6CUU - chains A and B of the 8 polymer chains in the assembly; structure by X-ray diffraction, 2.99 A resolution.

== Chain A (and B) ==
Molecule: DNA-directed RNA polymerase subunit alpha
Source organism: Thermus thermophilus (strain HB27 / ATCC BAA-163 / DSM 7039)
Notes: EC 2.7.7.6; chain B of this document is another copy of the same molecule, construct and numbering; everything in this record applies to it too
UniProt: Q72I32 (RPOA_THET2); residue numbers follow UniProt; this construct covers 1-315
Sequence (315 residues; numbered 1 to 315; the number before each row is that of its first residue):
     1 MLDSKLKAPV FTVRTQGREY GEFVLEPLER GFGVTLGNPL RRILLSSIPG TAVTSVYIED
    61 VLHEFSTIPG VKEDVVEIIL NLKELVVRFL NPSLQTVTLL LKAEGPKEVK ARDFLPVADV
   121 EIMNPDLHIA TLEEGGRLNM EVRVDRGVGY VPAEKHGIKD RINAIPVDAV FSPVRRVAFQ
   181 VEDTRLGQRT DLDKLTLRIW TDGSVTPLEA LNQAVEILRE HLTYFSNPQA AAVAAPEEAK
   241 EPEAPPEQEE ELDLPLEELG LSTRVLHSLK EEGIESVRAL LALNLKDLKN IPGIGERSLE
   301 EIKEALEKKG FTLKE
Not modelled in the structure: 1-3, 231-315 (chain B: 1-5, 229-315)

== Chain A / chain B interface ==
Residue-residue contacts (52; chain A residue first):
  Ala-8(A) with Tyr-224(B), hydrophobic
  Pro-9(A) with Tyr-224(B)
  Phe-11(A) with Tyr-224(B); Phe-225(B); Asn-227(B); Pro-228(B)
  Val-13(A) with Pro-228(B), hydrophobic
  Leu-25(A) with Tyr-224(B); Phe-225(B), hydrophobic
  Leu-28(A) with His-221(B)
  Gly-31(A) with Arg-42(B), hydrogen bond (backbone-side chain)
  Phe-32(A) with Ile-43(B), hydrophobic; Ser-47(B); Ile-217(B), hydrophobic; His-221(B)
  Val-34(A) with Arg-42(B)
  Thr-35(A) with Pro-39(B); Arg-42(B), hydrogen bond
  Leu-36(A) with His-221(B)
  Pro-39(A) with Thr-35(B); Pro-39(B), hydrophobic
  Leu-40(A) with Phe-225(B), hydrophobic
  Arg-42(A) with Gly-31(B), hydrogen bond (side chain-backbone); Val-34(B); Thr-35(B), hydrogen bond
  Ile-43(A) with Phe-32(B), hydrophobic
  Ser-47(A) with Phe-32(B)
  Val-215(A) with Leu-222(B), hydrophobic; Phe-225(B), hydrophobic
  Ile-217(A) with Phe-32(B), hydrophobic
  Leu-218(A) with Leu-36(B), hydrophobic; Leu-222(B)
  Arg-219(A) with Leu-222(B)
  His-221(A) with Phe-32(B)
  Leu-222(A) with Val-215(B); Leu-218(B), hydrophobic; Arg-219(B)
  Tyr-224(A) with Pro-9(B), hydrophobic; Phe-11(B)
  Phe-225(A) with Phe-11(B), hydrophobic; Leu-25(B), hydrophobic; Leu-40(B), hydrophobic; Leu-211(B), hydrophobic; Val-215(B), hydrophobic
  Asn-227(A) with Phe-11(B)
  Pro-228(A) with Phe-11(B), hydrophobic; Val-13(B), hydrophobic
  Gln-229(A) with Phe-11(B), hydrogen bond (backbone-backbone); Thr-12(B); Val-13(B), hydrogen bond (backbone-backbone)
  Ala-230(A) with Thr-12(B); Val-13(B)
Also at the interface, not in a pair above, chain A (29 interface residues in all): Leu-211
Also at the interface, not in a pair above, chain B (31 interface residues in all): Ala-8, Leu-28, Ser-46, Asn-212, Ser-226

== Summary ==
29 residues of chain A and 31 residues of chain B are in contact, with 6 hydrogen bonds. Polar contacts
include Gly-31(A)/Arg-42(B), Thr-35(A)/Arg-42(B) and Gln-229(A)/Phe-11(B).
Chain A and chain B are both DNA-directed RNA polymerase subunit alpha (Thermus thermophilus (strain HB27 /
ATCC BAA-163 / DSM 7039)); the structure, Thermus thermophiles RNA polymerase in complex with promoter DNA and
antibiotic Kanglemycin A, was determined by X-ray diffraction (same publication as 6CUX).
